Entry 8I95 (electron microscopy, 2.88 A resolution); this record covers chains A and C of the 6 polymer chains in the assembly.

Chain A:
Molecule: Guanine nucleotide-binding protein G(o) subunit alpha
Organism: Homo sapiens
UniProt: P09471 (GNAO_HUMAN); residue numbers follow UniProt; this construct covers 4-55, 182-354
Chain sequence (250 residues; numbered -11 to 354; 116 numbers in that range are skipped by the numbering (no residue carries them; nothing is unmodelled there); the number before each row is that of its first residue; numbers below 1 keep their minus sign (Met-11 is residue -11)):
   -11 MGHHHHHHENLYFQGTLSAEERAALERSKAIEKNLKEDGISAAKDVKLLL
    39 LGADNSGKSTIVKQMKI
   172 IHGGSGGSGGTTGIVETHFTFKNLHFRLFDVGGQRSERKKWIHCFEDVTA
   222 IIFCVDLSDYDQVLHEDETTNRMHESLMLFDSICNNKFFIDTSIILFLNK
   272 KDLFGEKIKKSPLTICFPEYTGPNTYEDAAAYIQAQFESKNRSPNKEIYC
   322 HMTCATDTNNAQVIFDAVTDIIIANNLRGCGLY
Unresolved in the structure: -11 to 5, 172-182, 231-244
Sequence notes: initiating methionine (-11); expression tag (-10 to 3); engineered mutation Asp42 (Gly in P09471), Asn43 (Glu in P09471), Asp227 (Ala in P09471), Asp230 (Gly in P09471), Ala332 (Ile in P09471), Ile335 (Val in P09471); linker (174-181)
Curated features (UniProtKB/Swiss-Prot):
  - region: Lys35 to Ala41, Ser44 to Thr48 (G1 motif), Phe197 to Arg206 (G3 motif), Ile266 to Asp273 (G4 motif), Thr324 to Thr329 (G5 motif)
  - binding site (GTP): Lys46, Ser47, Thr48, Asn270, Asp273, Cys325
  - binding site (Mg(2+)): Ser47, Thr182
  - natural variant: Gly40 (G40R: In DEE17 and NEDIM; G40W: Found in a patient with intractable early-onset epilepsy), Ser47 (S47G: In NEDIM), Gln52 (Q52P: Found in a patient with intractable early-onset epilepsy; Q52R: In DEE17), Ile172 (I172T: In NEDIM), Thr191 to Phe197 (deletion: In DEE17), Gly203 (G203R: In DEE17), Arg209 (R209C: In DEE17 and NEDIM; R209G: In NEDIM; R209H: In NEDIM; R209L: In NEDIM), Glu246 (E246G: In NEDIM; E246K: In NEDIM), Ile279 (I279N: In DEE17)
  - modified residue: Gln205 (5-glutamyl histamine), Cys351 (ADP-ribosylcysteine)
  - lipidation: Cys351 (S-palmitoyl cysteine)
  - mutagenesis: Cys351 (C351A: Strong loss of binding to ADGRG3)

Chain C:
Molecule: C3a anaphylatoxin chemotactic receptor
Organism: Homo sapiens
UniProt: Q16581 (C3AR_HUMAN); numbering as in UniProt (aligned over 2-482)
Chain sequence (538 residues; row label = number of the first residue in the row; numbers below 1 keep their minus sign (Met-55 is residue -55)):
   -55 MGKTIIALSYIFCLVFADYKDDDDAANFTPVNGSSGNQSVRLVTSSSLEV
    -5 LFQGPGSASFSAETNSTDLLSQPWNEPPVILSMVILSLTFLLGLPGNGLV
    45 LWVAGLKMQRTVNTIWFLHLTLADLLCCLSLPFSLAHLALQGQWPYGRFL
    95 CKLIPSIIVLNMFASVFLLTAISLDRCLVVFKPIWCQNHRNVGMACSICG
   145 CIWVVAFVMCIPVFVYREIFTTDNHNRCGYKFGLSSSLDYPDFYGDPLEN
   195 RSLENIVQPPGEMNDRLDPSSFQTNDHPWTVPTVFQPQTFQRPSADSLPR
   245 GSARLTSQNLYSNVFKPADVVSPKIPSGFPIEDHETSPLDNSDAFLSTHL
   295 KLFPSASSNSFYESELPQGFQDYYNLGQFTDDDQVPTPLVAITITRLVVG
   345 FLLPSVIMIACYSFIVFRMQRGRFAKSQSKTFRVAVVVVAVFLVCWTPYH
   395 IFGVLSLLTDPETPLGKTLMSWDHVCIALASANSCFNPFLYALLGKDFRK
   445 KARQSIQGILEAAFSEELTRSTHCPSNNVISERNSTTV
Unresolved in the structure: -55 to 16, 175-330, 453-482
Disulfide bonds: Cys95-Cys172
Sequence notes: initiating methionine (-55); expression tag (-54 to 1)
Curated features (UniProtKB/Swiss-Prot):
  - modified residue: Tyr174 (Sulfotyrosine), Tyr184 (Sulfotyrosine), Tyr318 (Sulfotyrosine), Ser459 (Phosphoserine), Thr463 (Phosphothreonine)
  - glycosylation: Asn9 (N-linked (GlcNAc...) asparagine), Asn194 (N-linked (GlcNAc...) asparagine), Ser266 (O-linked (GalNAc...) serine)

Chain A / chain C interface:
Contacting residue pairs - 35 pairs, chain A then chain C:
  Ile28(A) with Asn135(C)
  Lys32(A) with Gln131(C); Asn132(C), hydrogen bond (side chain-backbone); Asn135(C)
  Val34(A) with Gln131(C)
  Asn194(A) with Asn132(C), hydrogen bond (backbone-side chain)
  Leu195(A) with Gln131(C)
  Ser264(A) with Arg367(C)
  Glu318(A) with Arg367(C), salt bridge
  Tyr320(A) with Arg367(C), hydrogen bond
  Asp341(A) with Arg362(C), salt bridge; Arg367(C), salt bridge; Phe368(C)
  Ile342(A) with Arg367(C)
  Ile343(A) with Pro127(C), hydrophobic; Gln131(C)
  Ile344(A) with Pro127(C), hydrophobic; Arg362(C); Phe368(C), hydrophobic
  Ala345(A) with Arg367(C)
  Asn347(A) with Val123(C)
  Leu348(A) with Val124(C), hydrophobic
  Arg349(A) with Arg367(C)
  Gly350(A) with Asn57(C)
  Cys351(A) with Arg120(C), hydrogen bond (backbone-side chain)
  Gly352(A) with Lys374(C), hydrogen bond (backbone-side chain)
  Leu353(A) with Arg120(C); Tyr356(C), hydrophobic; Ile359(C), hydrophobic; Thr375(C), hydrogen bond (backbone-side chain); Val378(C), hydrophobic
  Tyr354(A) with Arg367(C), hydrogen bond (side chain-backbone); Phe368(C), hydrophobic; Ser371(C); Thr375(C)
Other interface residues (no listed pair), chain A (24 interface residues in all): Ala31, Asp33, Asn316
Other interface residues (no listed pair), chain C (22 interface residues in all): Asp119, Ile128, Arg134, Gly366, Leu438

Summary:
The interface between chain A and chain C involves 24 residues on one side and 22 on the other; the contacts
include 7 hydrogen bonds and 3 salt bridges. Among the polar pairs are Glu318(A)-Arg367(C),
Asp341(A)-Arg362(C) and Asp341(A)-Arg367(C).
Here chain A is Guanine nucleotide-binding protein G(o) subunit alpha and chain C is C3a anaphylatoxin
chemotactic receptor, both from Homo sapiens. Entry 8I95 (Structure of EP54-C3aR-Go complex) was determined by
electron microscopy, deposited together with 8HPT, 8HQC, 8I97, 8I9A, 8I9L, 8I9S and 3 further entries.
